PDB entry 3O6M | X-ray diffraction, 2.40 A resolution | chains H and C of the 3 polymer chains in the assembly

Chain H:
Molecule: 11H6H1 Fab' heavy chain
From: Mus musculus
Notes: antibody fragment or engineered binder
Amino-acid sequence (219 residues; each row starts with the number of its first residue):
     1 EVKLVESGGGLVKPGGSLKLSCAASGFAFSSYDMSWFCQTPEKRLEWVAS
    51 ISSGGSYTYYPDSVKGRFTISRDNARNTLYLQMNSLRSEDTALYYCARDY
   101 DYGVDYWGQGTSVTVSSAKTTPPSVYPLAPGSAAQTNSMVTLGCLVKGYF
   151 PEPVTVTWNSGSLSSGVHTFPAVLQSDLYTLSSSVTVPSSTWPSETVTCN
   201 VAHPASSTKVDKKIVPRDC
Disordered / not traced: 219
Disulfides: Cys-22/Cys-96, Cys-144/Cys-199

Chain C:
Molecule: Protein Tat 9-mer peptide
UniProt: Q98XH7 (Q98XH7_9HIV1); residues 6-14 here = UniProt positions 6-14
Amino-acid sequence (9 residues; each row starts with the number of its first residue):
     6 PKLEPWKHP

How chain H and chain C interact:
Contacting residue pairs (12):
  Asp-33(H) / Leu-8(C)
  Asp-33(H) / Lys-12(C)  salt bridge
  Ser-50(H) / Trp-11(C)
  Tyr-57(H) / His-13(C)  hydrogen bond
  Tyr-59(H) / Trp-11(C)  hydrophobic
  Tyr-59(H) / Lys-12(C)
  Tyr-59(H) / His-13(C)  hydrogen bond (side chain-backbone)
  Asp-99(H) / Lys-12(C)  salt bridge
  Tyr-100(H) / Lys-7(C)  hydrogen bond
  Asp-101(H) / Lys-7(C)
  Tyr-102(H) / Lys-7(C)  hydrogen bond (backbone-backbone)
  Gly-103(H) / Glu-9(C)
Also at the interface, not in a pair above, chain H (10 interface residues in all): Trp-47

Summary:
10 residues of chain H face 6 of chain C across their interface; the contacts include 4 hydrogen bonds and 2
salt bridges. Polar contacts include Asp-33(H)/Lys-12(C), Asp-99(H)/Lys-12(C) and Tyr-57(H)/His-13(C).
Chain H is 11H6H1 Fab' heavy chain (Mus musculus) and chain C is Protein Tat 9-mer peptide; the structure,
Anti-Tat HIV 11H6H1 Fab' complexed with a 9-mer Tat peptide, was determined by X-ray diffraction, deposited
together with 3O6K.
